PDB entry 8BEH | electron microscopy, 2.29 A resolution | chains M and m of the 13 polymer chains in the assembly

[Chain M]
Protein: NADH-ubiquinone oxidoreductase chain 4
Organism: Arabidopsis thaliana
Notes: EC 7.1.1.2
Reference sequence: P93313 (NU4M_ARATH); numbering as in UniProt (aligned over 1-495)
Amino-acid sequence (495 residues; row label = number of the first residue in the row):
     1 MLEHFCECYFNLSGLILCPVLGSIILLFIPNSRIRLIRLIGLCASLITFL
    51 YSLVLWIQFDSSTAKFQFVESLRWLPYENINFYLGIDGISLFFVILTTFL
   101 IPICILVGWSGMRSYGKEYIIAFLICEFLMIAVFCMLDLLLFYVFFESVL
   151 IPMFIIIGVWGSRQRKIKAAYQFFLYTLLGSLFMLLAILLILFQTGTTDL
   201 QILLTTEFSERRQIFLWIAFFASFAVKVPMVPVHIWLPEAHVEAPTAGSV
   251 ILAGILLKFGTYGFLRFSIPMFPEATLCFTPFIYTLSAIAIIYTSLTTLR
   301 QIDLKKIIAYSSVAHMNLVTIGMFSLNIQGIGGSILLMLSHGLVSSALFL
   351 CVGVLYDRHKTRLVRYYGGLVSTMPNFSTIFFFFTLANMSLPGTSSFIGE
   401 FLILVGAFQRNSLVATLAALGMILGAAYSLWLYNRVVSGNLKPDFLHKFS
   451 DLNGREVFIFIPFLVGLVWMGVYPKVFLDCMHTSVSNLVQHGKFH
Unresolved in the structure: 1-270
Differences from the reference sequence: variant Phe146 (Pro in P93313), Leu326 (Pro in P93313), Phe383 (Ser in P93313)
Small-molecule neighbours:
  - 1,2-diacyl-glycerol-3-sn-phosphate (3PH): Leu343, Pro462, Val465, Gly466, Val468, Trp469, Tyr473, Lys475, Val476
  - phosphatidylglycerol (PGT; (1S)-2-{[{[(2R)-2,3-dihydroxypropyl]oxy}(hydroxy)phosphoryl]oxy}-1-[(palmitoyloxy)methyl]ethyl stearate): Val371, Ser372, Pro375, Ser378, Thr379, Phe382, Leu386, Leu391, Pro392, Gly393, Tyr433

[Chain m]
Protein: AT2G31490 protein
Organism: Arabidopsis thaliana
Reference sequence: Q9SIQ8 (Q9SIQ8_ARATH); residues 1-71 here = UniProt positions 1-71
Amino-acid sequence (71 residues; row label = number of the first residue in the row):
     1 MGGGMETNKNKFIEDWGSARENLEHNFRWTRRNFALIGIFGIALPIIVYK
    51 GIVKDFHMQDEDAGRPHRKFL
Unresolved in the structure: 1

[Chain M / chain m interface]
Residue-residue contacts - 60 pairs, chain M then chain m:
  Leu277(M) - Arg68(m)
  Leu277(M) - Phe70(m)
  Cys278(M) - Phe70(m)
  Cys278(M) - Leu71(m)  hydrogen bond (backbone-backbone)
  Phe279(M) - Leu71(m)  hydrophobic
  Pro281(M) - Tyr49(m)  hydrophobic
  Pro281(M) - Ile52(m)  hydrophobic
  Pro281(M) - Val53(m)  hydrophobic
  Pro281(M) - Phe56(m)  hydrophobic
  Pro281(M) - Phe70(m)  hydrophobic
  Phe282(M) - Tyr49(m)
  Tyr284(M) - Ile52(m)  hydrophobic
  Tyr284(M) - Phe56(m)  hydrophobic
  Thr285(M) - Pro45(m)
  Thr285(M) - Val48(m)
  Thr285(M) - Tyr49(m)
  Thr285(M) - Ile52(m)
  Tyr293(M) - Phe40(m)  hydrogen bond (side chain-backbone)
  Tyr293(M) - Leu44(m)
  Arg300(M) - Arg20(m)  hydrogen bond (backbone-side chain)
  Ile302(M) - Trp16(m)  hydrophobic
  Ile302(M) - Arg20(m)
  Arg358(M) - Met5(m)
  Arg358(M) - Glu6(m)
  His359(M) - Met5(m)  hydrogen bond (side chain-backbone)
  His359(M) - Glu6(m)
  His359(M) - Thr7(m)  hydrogen bond (backbone-backbone)
  Lys360(M) - Glu6(m)  salt bridge
  Lys360(M) - Lys9(m)  hydrogen bond (backbone-side chain)
  Thr361(M) - Thr7(m)
  Thr361(M) - Lys9(m)
  Leu363(M) - Ile13(m)  hydrophobic
  Arg365(M) - Ile13(m)
  Tyr366(M) - Thr7(m)
  Tyr366(M) - Lys9(m)
  Tyr366(M) - Asn10(m)  hydrogen bond (side chain-backbone)
  Tyr366(M) - Ile13(m)
  Tyr366(M) - Glu14(m)  hydrogen bond
  Arg410(M) - Phe56(m)
  Arg410(M) - Gln59(m)  hydrogen bond (backbone-side chain)
  Asn411(M) - Ile52(m)  hydrogen bond (side chain-backbone)
  Asn411(M) - Asp55(m)  hydrogen bond
  Asn411(M) - Phe56(m)
  Ser412(M) - Asp55(m)
  Leu413(M) - Gly51(m)
  Leu413(M) - Ile52(m)
  Val414(M) - Ile52(m)  hydrophobic
  Leu417(M) - Val48(m)  hydrophobic
  Asp444(M) - Asn8(m)
  Phe445(M) - Thr7(m)
  Phe445(M) - Asn8(m)  hydrogen bond (backbone-backbone)
  Phe445(M) - Ile13(m)  hydrophobic
  Leu446(M) - Met5(m)
  Leu446(M) - Thr7(m)
  His447(M) - Gly2(m)  hydrogen bond (side chain-backbone)
  His447(M) - Gly4(m)
  Lys448(M) - Gly4(m)
  Lys448(M) - Met5(m)
  Phe449(M) - Met5(m)
  Ser450(M) - Met5(m)
Other interface residues (no listed pair), chain M (33 interface residues in all): Thr280, Ile289, Gln409
Other interface residues (no listed pair), chain m (29 interface residues in all): Gly3, Gly17, Lys69

[Summary]
33 residues of chain M and 29 residues of chain m are in contact, with 13 hydrogen bonds and 1 salt bridge.
Among the polar pairs are Lys360(M)-Glu6(m), Tyr293(M)-Phe40(m) and Arg300(M)-Arg20(m). Ligands of chain M:
phosphatidylglycerol and 1,2-diacyl-glycerol-3-sn-phosphate.
Chain M is NADH-ubiquinone oxidoreductase chain 4 and chain m is AT2G31490 protein, both from Arabidopsis
thaliana; the structure, Cryo-EM structure of the Arabidopsis thaliana I+III2 supercomplex (CI membrane tip),
was determined by electron microscopy (same publication as 8BED, 8BEE, 8BEF, 8BEL, 8BEP, 8BPX, 8BQ5 and 8BQ6).
